5U07 - chains I and K of the 14 polymer chains in the assembly; structure by electron microscopy, 3.80 A resolution.

Chain I:
Molecule: CRISPR-associated protein, Cse4 family
Organism: Thermobifida fusca YX
Reference sequence: Q47PJ3 (Q47PJ3_THEFY); residue numbers follow UniProt; this construct covers 1-373
Chain sequence (373 residues; each row starts with the number of its first residue):
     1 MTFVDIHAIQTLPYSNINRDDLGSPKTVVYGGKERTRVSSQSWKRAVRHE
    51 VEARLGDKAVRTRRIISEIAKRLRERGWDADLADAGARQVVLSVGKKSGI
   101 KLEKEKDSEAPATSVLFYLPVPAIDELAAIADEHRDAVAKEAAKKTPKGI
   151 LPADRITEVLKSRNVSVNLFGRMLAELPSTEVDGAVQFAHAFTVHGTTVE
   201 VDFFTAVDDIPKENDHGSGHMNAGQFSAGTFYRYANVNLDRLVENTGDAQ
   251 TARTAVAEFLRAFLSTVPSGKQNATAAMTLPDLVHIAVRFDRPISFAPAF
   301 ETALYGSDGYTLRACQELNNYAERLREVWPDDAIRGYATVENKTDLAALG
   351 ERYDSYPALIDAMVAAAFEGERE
Unresolved in the structure: 1, 199-226, 270-278, 368-373

Chain K:
Molecule: crRNA
Sequence (61 nucleotides; row label = number of the first residue in the row):
     1 AUGGACCGCCAGUGAUAAGUGGAAUGCCAUGUGGGCUGUCGUGAGCCCCA
    51 CGCACGUGGGG
Unresolved in the structure: 41-42

How chain I and chain K interact:
Residue-residue contacts (14):
  Ile17(I) - C40(K)  phosphate contact
  Asn18(I) - C40(K)  phosphate contact
  Arg19(I) - U39(K)  hydrogen bond to the sugar
  Arg19(I) - C40(K)  salt bridge to the phosphate
  Asp20(I) - U39(K)  sugar contact
  Asp21(I) - U39(K)  base contact
  Gln41(I) - U37(K)  sugar contact
  Gln41(I) - G38(K)  phosphate contact
  Gln41(I) - U39(K)  hydrogen bond to the phosphate
  Ser42(I) - G38(K)  sugar contact
  Arg45(I) - G38(K)  base contact
  Arg61(I) - C36(K)  sugar contact
  Met173(I) - G35(K)  base contact
  Met173(I) - C36(K)  sugar contact
Also at the interface, not in a pair above, chain I (13 interface residues in all): Ser39, Lys44, Gly184

Overview:
13 residues of chain I and 6 residues of chain K are in contact; the contacts include 2 hydrogen bonds and 1
salt bridge. Polar contacts include Arg19(I)-U39(K), Gln41(I)-U39(K) and Arg19(I)-C40(K).
Here chain I is CRISPR-associated protein, Cse4 family (Thermobifida fusca YX) and chain K is crRNA. Entry
5U07 (CRISPR RNA-guided surveillance complex) was determined by electron microscopy, deposited together with
5U0A.
